3PCD - chains M and Q of the 12 polymer chains in the assembly; structure by X-ray diffraction, 2.10 A resolution.

# Chain M (and Q)
Molecule: Protocatechuate 3,4-dioxygenase
Organism: Pseudomonas putida
Notes: EC 1.13.11.3; chain Q of this document is another copy of the same molecule, construct and numbering; everything in this record applies to it too
UniProt: P00437 (PCXB_PSEPU); residues 301-538 here correspond to UniProt positions 1-238 (UniProt number = residue number - 300)
Amino-acid sequence (238 residues; each row starts with the number of its first residue):
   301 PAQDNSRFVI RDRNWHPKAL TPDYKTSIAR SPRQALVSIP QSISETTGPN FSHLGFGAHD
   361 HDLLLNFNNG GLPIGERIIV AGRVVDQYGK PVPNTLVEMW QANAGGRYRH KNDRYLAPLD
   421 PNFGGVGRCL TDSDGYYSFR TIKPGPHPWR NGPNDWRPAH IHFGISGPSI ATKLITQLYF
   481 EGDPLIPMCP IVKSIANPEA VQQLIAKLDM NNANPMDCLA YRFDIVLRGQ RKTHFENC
Not modelled in the structure: 368-370, 537-538
Glycans and other covalent adducts: beta-mercaptoethanol (BME) linked to Cys429
Construct notes: engineered mutation His447 (Tyr147 in P00437)
Ion coordination: Fe ion: Tyr408, His460, His462 (together with carbonate ion)
Small-molecule neighbours:
  - carbonate ion (CO3): Tyr408, His447, Arg457, His460, His462, Gln477
  - carbonate ion: Tyr408, His447, Arg457, His460, His462, Gln477

# Interface between chain M and chain Q
Residue-residue contacts (14):
  His361(M) with Phe535(Q)
  Ile379(M) with His534(Q); Phe535(Q), hydrophobic
  Ser438(M) with Phe535(Q)
  Arg440(M) with Phe535(Q)
  Asn511(M) with Val309(Q); Arg531(Q), hydrogen bond (backbone-side chain)
  Asn512(M) with Arg531(Q); His534(Q), hydrogen bond (backbone-side chain)
  Ala513(M) with Arg531(Q), hydrogen bond (backbone-side chain)
  Asn514(M) with Arg531(Q), hydrogen bond; His534(Q), hydrogen bond (side chain-backbone); Phe535(Q)
  Asp517(M) with Phe535(Q)
Interface residues without a listed pair, chain M (11 interface residues in all): Asp362, Phe439
Interface residues without a listed pair, chain Q (6 interface residues in all): Tyr388, Glu536

# Overview
The interface between chain M and chain Q involves 11 residues on one side and 6 on the other; the contacts
include 5 hydrogen bonds. Among the polar pairs are Asn511(M)-Arg531(Q), Asn512(M)-His534(Q) and
Ala513(M)-Arg531(Q). Ligands of chain M: carbonate ion.
Both chains are Protocatechuate 3,4-dioxygenase (Pseudomonas putida). Entry 3PCD (Protocatechuate
3,4-dioxygenase Y447H mutant) was determined by X-ray diffraction.
